4JK2 - chains C and E of the 6 polymer chains in the assembly; structure by X-ray diffraction, 4.20 A resolution (low resolution: residue-level contacts below are approximate; hydrogen-bond / salt-bridge calls are withheld).

# Chain C
Molecule: Escherichia coli RNA polymerase beta subunit
Source organism: Escherichia coli
Notes: EC 2.7.7.6
Reference sequence: P0A8V2 (RPOB_ECOLI); residue numbers follow UniProt; this construct covers 1-1342
Chain sequence (1342 residues; each row starts with the number of its first residue):
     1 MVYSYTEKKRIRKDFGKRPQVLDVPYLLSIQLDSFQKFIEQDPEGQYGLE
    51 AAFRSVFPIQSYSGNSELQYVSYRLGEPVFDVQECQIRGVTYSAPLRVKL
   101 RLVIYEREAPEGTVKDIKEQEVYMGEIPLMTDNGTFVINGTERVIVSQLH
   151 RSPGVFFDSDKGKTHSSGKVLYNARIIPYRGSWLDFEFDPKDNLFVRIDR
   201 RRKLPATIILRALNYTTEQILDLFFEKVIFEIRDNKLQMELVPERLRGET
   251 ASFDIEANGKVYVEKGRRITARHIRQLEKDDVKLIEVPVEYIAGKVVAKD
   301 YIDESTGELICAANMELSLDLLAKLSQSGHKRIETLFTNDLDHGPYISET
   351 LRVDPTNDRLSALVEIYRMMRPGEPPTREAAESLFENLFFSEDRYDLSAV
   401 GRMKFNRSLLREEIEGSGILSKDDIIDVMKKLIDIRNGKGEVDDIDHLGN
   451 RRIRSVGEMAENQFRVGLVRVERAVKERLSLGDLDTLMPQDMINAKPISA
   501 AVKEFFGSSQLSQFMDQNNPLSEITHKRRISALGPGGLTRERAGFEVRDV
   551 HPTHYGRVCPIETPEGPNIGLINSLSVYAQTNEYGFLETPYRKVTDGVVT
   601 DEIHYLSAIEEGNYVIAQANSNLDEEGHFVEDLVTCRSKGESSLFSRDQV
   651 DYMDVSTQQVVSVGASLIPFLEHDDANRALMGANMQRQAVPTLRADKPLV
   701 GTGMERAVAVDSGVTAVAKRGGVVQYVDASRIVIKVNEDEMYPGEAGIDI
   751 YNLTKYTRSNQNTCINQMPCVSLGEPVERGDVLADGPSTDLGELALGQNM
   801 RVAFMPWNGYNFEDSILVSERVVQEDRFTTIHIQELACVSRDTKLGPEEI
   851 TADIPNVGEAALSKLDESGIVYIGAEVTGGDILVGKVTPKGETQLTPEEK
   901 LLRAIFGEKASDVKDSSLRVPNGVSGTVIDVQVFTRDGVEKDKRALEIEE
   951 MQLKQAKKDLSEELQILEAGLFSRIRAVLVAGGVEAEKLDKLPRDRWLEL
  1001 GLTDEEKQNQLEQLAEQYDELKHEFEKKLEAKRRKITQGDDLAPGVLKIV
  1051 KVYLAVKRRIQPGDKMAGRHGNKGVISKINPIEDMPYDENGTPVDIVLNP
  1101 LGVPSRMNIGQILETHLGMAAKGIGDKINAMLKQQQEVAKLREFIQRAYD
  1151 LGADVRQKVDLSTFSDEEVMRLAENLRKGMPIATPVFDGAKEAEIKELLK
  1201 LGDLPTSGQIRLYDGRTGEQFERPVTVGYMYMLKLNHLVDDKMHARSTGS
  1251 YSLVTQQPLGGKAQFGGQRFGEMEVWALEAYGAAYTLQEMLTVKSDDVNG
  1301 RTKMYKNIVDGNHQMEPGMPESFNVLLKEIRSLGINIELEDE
Disordered / not traced: 1-7
UniProt features mapped onto this chain:
  - modified residue (N6-acetyllysine): K1022, K1200
  - mutagenesis: I561 (I561S: Resistant to antibiotics salinamide A and B), I569 (I569S: Resistant to antibiotics salinamide A and B), A665 (A665E: Resistant to antibiotics salinamide A and B), D675 (D675A/G: Resistant to antibiotics salinamide A and B), N677 (N677H/K: Resistant to antibiotics salinamide A and B), L680 (L680M: Resistant to antibiotics salinamide A and B), E813 (E813K: Disrupts the enzyme's active center)

# Chain E
Molecule: Escherichia coli RNA polymerase omega subunit
Source organism: Escherichia coli
Notes: EC 2.7.7.6
Reference sequence: H0QDQ9 (H0QDQ9_ECOLI); numbering as in UniProt (aligned over 1-91)
Chain sequence (91 residues; numbered 1 to 91; the number before each row is that of its first residue):
     1 MARVTVQDAVEKIGNRFDLVLVAARRARQMQVGGKDPLVPEENDKTTVIA
    51 LREIEEGLINNQILDVRERQEQQEQEAAELQAVTAIAEGRR
Disordered / not traced: 1
Ligand contacts: 0O2 (guanosine 5'-(tetrahydrogen triphosphate) 3'-(trihydrogen diphosphate)): A2, R3, V4, T5, E42, D44, R52, E55
Reported in the primary citation:
  - binding site for 0O2: R3, R52

# Interface between chain C and chain E
Contacting residue pairs (6; chain C residue first):
  Y1281(C) - F17(E)
  G1311(C) - Q31(E)
  N1312(C) - Q31(E)
  N1312(C) - V32(E)
  H1313(C) - Q31(E)
  Q1314(C) - R28(E)
Also at the interface, not in a pair above, chain C (7 interface residues in all): G1282, Y1285
Also at the interface, not in a pair above, chain E (5 interface residues in all): L21

# Overview
7 residues of chain C and 5 residues of chain E are in contact. Bound to chain E: compound 0O2. UniProt lists
7 mutagenesis sites on chain C. The paper reports a binding site for 0O2 at R3(E) and R52(E).
Chain C is Escherichia coli RNA polymerase beta subunit and chain E is Escherichia coli RNA polymerase omega
subunit, both from Escherichia coli; the structure, X-ray crystal structure of Escherichia coli sigma70
holoenzyme in complex with guanosine pentaphosphate (pppGpp), was determined by X-ray diffraction together
with 4JK1 from the same study.
